PDB entry 8ILD | X-ray diffraction, 2.25 A resolution | chains A and C of the 4 polymer chains in the assembly

[Chain A]
Molecule: Repair DNA polymerase X
Source organism: African swine fever virus (strain Badajoz 1971 Vero-adapted)
Notes: EC 2.7.7.7
Reference sequence: P42494 (DPOLX_ASFB7); residues 1-174 here = UniProt positions 1-174
Chain sequence (178 residues; numbered -3 to 174; the number before each row is that of its first residue; numbers below 1 keep their minus sign (Ser-3 is residue -3)):
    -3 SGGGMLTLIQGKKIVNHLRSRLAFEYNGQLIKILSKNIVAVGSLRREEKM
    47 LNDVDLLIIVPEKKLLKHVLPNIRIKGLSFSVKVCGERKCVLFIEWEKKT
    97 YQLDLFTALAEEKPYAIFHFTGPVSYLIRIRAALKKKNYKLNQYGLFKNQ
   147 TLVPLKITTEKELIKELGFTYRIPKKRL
Sequence notes: expression tag (-3 to 0)
Ion coordination: Mn2+: Asp49, Asp51 (together with 2'-deoxyguanosine-5'-triphosphate)
Residues lining bound ligands: 2'-deoxyguanosine-5'-triphosphate (DGT): Gly38, Ser39, Arg42, Met46, Leu47, Asn48, Asp49, Asp51, Asp100, His115, Phe116, Thr117, Gly118, Val120, Leu123, Arg127
UniProt features mapped onto this chain:
  - region: Arg42 to Asp51 (Involved in ssDNA binding)
  - binding site (Mg(2+)): Asp49, Asp51, Asp100
  - site: His115 (Stabilizes dGTP in a syn conformation to overcome the Watson-Crick base pairing constraint)

[Chain C]
Molecule: 9-nt DNA strand
Sequence (9 nucleotides; row label = number of the first residue in the row):
     1 CAGGATCCT

[How chain A and chain C interact]
Contacting residue pairs (23; chain A residue first):
  Val80(A) - DA5(C)  phosphate contact
  Val80(A) - DT6(C)  sugar contact
  Cys81(A) - DA5(C)  hydrogen bond to the phosphate
  Cys81(A) - DT6(C)  hydrogen bond to the phosphate
  Gly82(A) - DA5(C)  phosphate contact
  Glu83(A) - DA5(C)  hydrogen bond to the phosphate
  Arg84(A) - DG4(C)  phosphate contact
  Arg84(A) - DA5(C)  hydrogen bond to the phosphate
  Lys85(A) - DG4(C)  phosphate contact
  Lys85(A) - DA5(C)  hydrogen bond to the phosphate
  Ile124(A) - DC1(C)  sugar contact
  Arg127(A) - DC1(C)  hydrogen bond to the base
  Arg127(A) - DA2(C)  hydrogen bond to the sugar
  Ala128(A) - DC1(C)  sugar contact
  Lys131(A) - DA2(C)  salt bridge to the phosphate
  Lys136(A) - DA2(C)  phosphate contact
  Lys136(A) - DG3(C)  salt bridge to the phosphate
  Leu137(A) - DA2(C)  sugar contact
  Asn138(A) - DA2(C)  phosphate contact
  Asn138(A) - DG3(C)  hydrogen bond to the phosphate
  Gln139(A) - DG3(C)  sugar contact
  Tyr140(A) - DG3(C)  phosphate contact
  Tyr140(A) - DG4(C)  hydrogen bond to the phosphate
Interface residues without a listed pair, chain A (19 interface residues in all): His115, Val120, Leu123, Tyr135

[Summary]
19 residues of chain A and 6 residues of chain C are in contact, with 9 hydrogen bonds and 2 salt bridges.
Among the polar pairs are Arg127(A)-DC1(C), Arg127(A)-DA2(C) and Cys81(A)-DA5(C). Bound to chain A:
2'-deoxyguanosine-5'-triphosphate. UniProt lists 3 Mg2+-binding residues on chain A.
Here chain A is Repair DNA polymerase X (African swine fever virus (strain Badajoz 1971 Vero-adapted)) and
chain C is a 9-nt DNA strand. Entry 8ILD (The crystal structure of native dGTP:DNApre-I:Pol X substrate
ternary complex) was determined by X-ray diffraction together with 8ILF, 8ILG, 8ILE, 8ILH and 8ILI from the
same study.
